4JBW - chains A and B of the 6 polymer chains in the assembly; structure by X-ray diffraction, 3.91 A resolution.

# Chain A (and B)
Protein: Maltose/maltodextrin import ATP-binding protein MalK
Organism: Escherichia coli
Notes: EC 3.6.3.19; chain B of this document is another copy of the same molecule, construct and numbering; everything in this record applies to it too
UniProtKB: P68187 (MALK_ECOLI); residues 1-371 here = UniProt positions 1-371
Sequence (381 residues; row label = number of the first residue in the row):
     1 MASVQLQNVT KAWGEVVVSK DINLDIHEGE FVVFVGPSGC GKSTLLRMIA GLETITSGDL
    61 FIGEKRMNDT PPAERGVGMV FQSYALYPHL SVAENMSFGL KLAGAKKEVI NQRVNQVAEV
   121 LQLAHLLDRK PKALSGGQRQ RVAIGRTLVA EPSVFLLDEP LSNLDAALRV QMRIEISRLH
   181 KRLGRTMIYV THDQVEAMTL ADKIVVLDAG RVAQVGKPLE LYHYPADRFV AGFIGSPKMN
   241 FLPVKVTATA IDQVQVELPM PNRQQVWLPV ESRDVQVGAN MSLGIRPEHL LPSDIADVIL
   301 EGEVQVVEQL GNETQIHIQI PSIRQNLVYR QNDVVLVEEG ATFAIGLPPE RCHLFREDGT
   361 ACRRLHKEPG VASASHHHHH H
Unresolved in the structure: 1, 372-381
Sequence notes: expression tag (372-381)
UniProt features mapped onto this chain:
  - binding site (ATP): Gly36 to Ser43
  - mutagenesis: Ala85 (A85M: Suppressor of EAA loop mutations in MalFG), Lys106 (K106C: Suppressor of EAA loop mutations in MalFG), Val114 (V114C: Suppressor of EAA loop mutations in MalFG), Val117 (V117M: Suppressor of EAA loop mutations in MalFG), Glu119 (E119K: Resistant to inhibitory effects of alpha-methylglucoside but retains transport capacity), Ala124 (A124T: Resistant to inhibitory effects of alpha-methylglucoside but retains transport capacity), Gly137 (G137A: Loss of maltose transport. Has greater ability to decrease mal gene expression than wild-type MalK), Asp158 (D158N: Loss of maltose transport but retains ability to repress mal genes), Arg228 (R228C: Resistant to inhibitory effects of alpha-methylglucoside but retains transport capacity), Phe241 (F241I: Resistant to inhibitory effects of alpha-methylglucoside but retains transport capacity), Trp267 (W267G: Normal maltose transport but constitutive mal gene expression), Gly278 (G278P: Resistant to inhibitory effects of alpha-methylglucoside but retains transport capacity), 8 further mutagenesis entries in UniProt

# Chain A / chain B interface
Contacting residue pairs - 38 pairs, chain A then chain B:
  Pro37(A) with Asp165(B)
  Ser38(A) with Asp165(B), hydrogen bond
  Asp165(A) with Ser38(B), hydrogen bond
  Gln171(A) with Lys238(B)
  Ile174(A) with Glu308(B); His317(B)
  Arg178(A) with Asn326(B)
  Lys181(A) with Val306(B); Glu339(B), salt bridge
  Met198(A) with Gln309(B)
  Thr199(A) with Glu308(B); Leu310(B)
  Leu219(A) with Gly311(B)
  Tyr222(A) with Leu310(B); Gly311(B); Asn312(B), hydrogen bond (side chain-backbone)
  Ser236(A) with Val170(B); Asn312(B)
  Lys238(A) with Gln171(B)
  Glu288(A) with Asn312(B)
  Gln305(A) with Lys181(B)
  Glu308(A) with Ile174(B); Thr199(B)
  Gln309(A) with Met198(B); Leu219(B)
  Leu310(A) with Val195(B), hydrophobic; Met198(B), hydrophobic; Thr199(B); Tyr222(B)
  Gly311(A) with Tyr222(B)
  Asn312(A) with Tyr222(B), hydrogen bond (backbone-side chain); Glu288(B); Arg330(B), hydrogen bond
  His317(A) with Ile174(B)
  Arg330(A) with Asn312(B), hydrogen bond; Glu313(B), salt bridge
  Val334(A) with Pro369(B), hydrophobic
  Leu336(A) with Gly370(B)
Other interface residues (no listed pair), chain A (35 interface residues in all): Ala166, Val170, Ser177, His192, Val195, Val306, Glu313, Asn326, Asn332, Pro369, Gly370
Other interface residues (no listed pair), chain B (36 interface residues in all): Ala166, Ser177, Arg178, His192, Ser236, Gln305, Gln315, Asn332, Val334, Leu336

# Summary
The interface between chain A and chain B involves 35 residues on one side and 36 on the other; the contacts
include 6 hydrogen bonds and 2 salt bridges. Polar pairs include Lys181(A)-Glu339(B), Arg330(A)-Glu313(B) and
Ser38(A)-Asp165(B).
Chain A and chain B are both Maltose/maltodextrin import ATP-binding protein MalK (Escherichia coli); the
structure, Crystal structure of E. coli maltose transporter MalFGK2 in complex with its regulatory protein
EIIAglc, was determined by X-ray diffraction.
